Entry 6A5U (electron microscopy, 7.60 A resolution (low resolution: residue-level contacts below are approximate; hydrogen-bond / salt-bridge calls are withheld)); this record covers chains A and T of the 25 polymer chains in the assembly.

[Chain A]
Name: DNA-directed RNA polymerase subunit
Source organism: Komagataella phaffii (strain GS115 / ATCC 20864)
Notes: EC 2.7.7.6
Reference sequence: C4R4Y0 (C4R4Y0_KOMPG); numbering as in UniProt (aligned over 1-1743)
Chain sequence (1743 residues; numbered 1 to 1743; the number before each row is that of its first residue):
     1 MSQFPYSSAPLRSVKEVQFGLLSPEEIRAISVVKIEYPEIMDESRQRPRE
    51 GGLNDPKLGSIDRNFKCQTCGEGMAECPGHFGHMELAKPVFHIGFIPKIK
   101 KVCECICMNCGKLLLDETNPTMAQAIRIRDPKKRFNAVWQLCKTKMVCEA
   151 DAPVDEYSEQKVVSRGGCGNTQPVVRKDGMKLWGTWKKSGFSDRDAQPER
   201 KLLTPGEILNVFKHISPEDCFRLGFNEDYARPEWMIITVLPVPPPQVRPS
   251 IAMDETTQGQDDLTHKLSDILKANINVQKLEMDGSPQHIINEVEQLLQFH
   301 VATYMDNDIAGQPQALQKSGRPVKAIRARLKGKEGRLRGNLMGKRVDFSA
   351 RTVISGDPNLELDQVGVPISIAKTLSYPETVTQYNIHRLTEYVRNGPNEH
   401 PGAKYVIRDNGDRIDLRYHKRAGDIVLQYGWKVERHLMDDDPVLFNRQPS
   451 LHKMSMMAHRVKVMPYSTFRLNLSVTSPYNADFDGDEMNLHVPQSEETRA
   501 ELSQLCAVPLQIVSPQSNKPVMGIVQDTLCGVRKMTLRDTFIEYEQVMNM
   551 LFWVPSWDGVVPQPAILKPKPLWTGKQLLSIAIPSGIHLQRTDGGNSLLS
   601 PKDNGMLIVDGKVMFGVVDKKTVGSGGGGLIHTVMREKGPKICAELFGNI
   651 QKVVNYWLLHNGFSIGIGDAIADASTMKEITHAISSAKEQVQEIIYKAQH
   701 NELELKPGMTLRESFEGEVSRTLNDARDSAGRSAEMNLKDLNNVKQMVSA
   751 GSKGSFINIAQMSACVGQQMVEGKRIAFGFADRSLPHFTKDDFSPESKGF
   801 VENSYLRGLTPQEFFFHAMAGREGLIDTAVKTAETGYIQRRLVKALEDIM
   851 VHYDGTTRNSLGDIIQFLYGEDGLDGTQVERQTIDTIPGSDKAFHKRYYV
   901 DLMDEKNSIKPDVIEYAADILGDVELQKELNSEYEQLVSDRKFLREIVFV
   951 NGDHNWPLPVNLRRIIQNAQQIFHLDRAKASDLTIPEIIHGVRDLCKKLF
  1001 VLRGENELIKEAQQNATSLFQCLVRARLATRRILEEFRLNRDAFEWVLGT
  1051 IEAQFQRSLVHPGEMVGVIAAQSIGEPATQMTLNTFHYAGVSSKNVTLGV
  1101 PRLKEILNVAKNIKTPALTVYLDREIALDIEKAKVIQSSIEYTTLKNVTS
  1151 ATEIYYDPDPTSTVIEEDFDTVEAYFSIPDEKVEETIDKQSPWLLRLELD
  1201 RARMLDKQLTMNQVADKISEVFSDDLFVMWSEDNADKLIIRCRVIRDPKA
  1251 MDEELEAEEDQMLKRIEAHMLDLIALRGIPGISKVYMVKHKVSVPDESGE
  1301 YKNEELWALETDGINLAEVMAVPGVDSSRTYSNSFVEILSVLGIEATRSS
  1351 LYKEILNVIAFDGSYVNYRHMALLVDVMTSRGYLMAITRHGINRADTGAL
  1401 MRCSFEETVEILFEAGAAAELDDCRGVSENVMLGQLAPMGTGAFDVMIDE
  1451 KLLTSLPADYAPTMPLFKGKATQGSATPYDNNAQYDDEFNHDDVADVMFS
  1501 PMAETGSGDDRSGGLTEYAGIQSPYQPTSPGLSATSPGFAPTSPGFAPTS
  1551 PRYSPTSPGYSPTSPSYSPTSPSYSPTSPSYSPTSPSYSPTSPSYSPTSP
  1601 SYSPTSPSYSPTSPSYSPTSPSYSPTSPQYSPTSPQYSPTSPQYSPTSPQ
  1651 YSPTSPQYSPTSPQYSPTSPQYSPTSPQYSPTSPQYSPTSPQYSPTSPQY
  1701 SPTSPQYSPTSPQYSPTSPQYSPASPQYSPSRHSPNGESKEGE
Disordered / not traced: 1, 154-160, 190-193, 1082-1094, 1178-1189, 1246-1257, 1458-1743
Metal / ion sites: Zn2+ site 1: Cys70, Cys77, His80; Zn2+ site 2: Cys107, Cys168; Mg2+: Asp482, Asp484 (shared with 1 residue of chain P)

[Chain T]
Molecule: 198-nt DNA strand
Sequence (198 nucleotides; numbered -72 to 125; the number before each row is that of its first residue; numbers below 1 keep their minus sign (DA-72 is residue -72)):
   -72 ATCAGAATCCCGGTGCCGAGGCCGCTCAATTGGTCGTAGACAGCTCTAGC
   -22 ACCGCTTAAACGCACGTACGCGCTGTCCCCCGCGTTTTAACCGCCAAGGG
    28 GATTACACCCAAGACACCAGGCACGAGACAGAAAAAAACAACGAAAACGG
    78 CCACCACCCAAACACACCAAACACAAGAGCTAATTGACTGACGTAAGC
Disordered / not traced: 54-125

[Chain A / chain T interface]
Contacting residue pairs (14):
  Ala310(A) with DT30(T)
  Arg327(A) with DT31(T)
  Lys333(A) with DC35(T)
  Arg338(A) with DC35(T)
  Arg345(A) with DC37(T)
  Arg351(A) with DC37(T)
  Gln448(A) with DC36(T)
  Thr832(A) with DA34(T)
  Ala833(A) with DA34(T)
  Tyr837(A) with DC33(T)
  Glu1406(A) with DA32(T)
  Glu1407(A) with DT31(T); DA32(T)
  Glu1410(A) with DT31(T)
Interface residues without a listed pair, chain A (17 interface residues in all): Lys331, Gly836, Arg840, Arg1389

[Summary]
Chain A and chain T form an interface of 17 and 8 residues respectively. The Zn2+ site 1 is built by Cys70(A),
Cys77(A) and His80(A). The Zn2+ site 2 is built by Cys107(A) and Cys168(A).
Here chain A is DNA-directed RNA polymerase subunit (Komagataella phaffii (strain GS115 / ATCC 20864)) and
chain T is a 198-nt DNA strand. Entry 6A5U (RNA polymerase II elongation complex stalled at SHL(-1) of the
nucleosome, with foreign DNA, tilt conformation) was determined by electron microscopy, deposited together
with 6A5L, 6A5O, 6A5P, 6A5R, 6A5T and 6INQ.
